3TGU - chains P and T of the 20 polymer chains in the assembly; structure by X-ray diffraction, 2.70 A resolution.

[Chain P]
Molecule: Cytochrome b
From: Gallus gallus
Reference sequence: P18946 (CYB_CHICK); residue numbers follow UniProt; this construct covers 2-380
Amino-acid sequence (380 residues; row label = number of the first residue in the row):
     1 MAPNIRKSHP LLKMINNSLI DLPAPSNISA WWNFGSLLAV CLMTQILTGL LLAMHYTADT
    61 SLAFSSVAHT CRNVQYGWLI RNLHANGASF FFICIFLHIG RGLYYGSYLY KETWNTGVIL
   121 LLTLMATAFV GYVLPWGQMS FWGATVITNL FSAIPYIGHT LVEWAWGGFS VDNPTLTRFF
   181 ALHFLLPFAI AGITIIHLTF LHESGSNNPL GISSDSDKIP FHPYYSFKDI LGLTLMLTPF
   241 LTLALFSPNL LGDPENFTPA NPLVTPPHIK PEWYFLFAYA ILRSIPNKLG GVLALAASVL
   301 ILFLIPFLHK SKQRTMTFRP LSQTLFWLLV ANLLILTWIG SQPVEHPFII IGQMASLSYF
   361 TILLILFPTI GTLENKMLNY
Not modelled in the structure: 1
Modified / non-standard residues: Met1 (N-formylmethionine; FME)
Sequence notes: initiating methionine (1)
Bound ions: heme Fe site 1: His84, His183; heme Fe site 2: His98, His197
Residues lining bound ligands:
  - heme (HEM), molecule 1: Trp32, Phe34, Gly35, Ser36, Leu38, Ala39, Phe91, Ile95, His98, Ile99, Arg101, Ser107, Tyr108, Tyr110, Thr113, Trp114, Gly117, Val118, Leu120, Leu121, Ile190, Thr194, His197, Leu198, Leu201, Ser206, Asn207
  - heme (HEM), molecule 2: Leu42, Gln45, Ile46, Gly49, Leu50, Leu52, Ala53, Tyr56, Val67, Arg81, His84, Ala85, Ala88, Phe91, Leu124, Thr127, Ala128, Gly131, Tyr132, Leu134, Pro135, Phe180, His183, Phe184, Pro187, Ile190, Tyr274
  - UQ (Coenzyme Q10, (2Z,6E,10Z,14E,18E,22E,26Z)-isomer): Ser18, Leu19, Leu22, Pro23, Ala24, Ile28, Trp32, Ser36, Ala39, Leu198, Leu201, His202, Ser206, Phe221, Tyr225, Asp229
  - WF3 (methyl (2E)-3-methoxy-2-[2-({[6-methyl-3-(trifluoromethyl)quinoxalin-2-yl]oxy}methyl)phenyl]prop-2-enoate): Leu122, Met125, Ala126, Ala128, Phe129, Tyr132, Val133, Met139, Ser140, Gly143, Ala144, Ile147, Ile269, Lys270, Pro271, Glu272, Tyr274, Phe275, Ala278, Tyr279, Leu282, Leu295
Curated features (UniProtKB/Swiss-Prot):
  - binding site (heme b): His84, His98, His183, His197
  - binding site (a ubiquinone): His202

[Chain T]
Molecule: Mitochondrial ubiquinol-cytochrome c reductase ubiquinone-binding protein qp-c
From: Gallus gallus
Notes: EC 1.10.2.2
Reference sequence: D0VX32 (D0VX32_CHICK); numbering as in UniProt (aligned over 1-81)
Amino-acid sequence (81 residues; row label = number of the first residue in the row):
     1 GIHFGNLARV RHIITYSLSP FEQRAIPNIF SDALPNVWRR FSSQVFKVAP PFLGAYLLYS
    61 WGTQEFERLK RKNPADYEND Q
Not modelled in the structure: 1, 81

[Chain P / chain T interface]
Residue-residue contacts - 31 pairs, chain P then chain T:
  Asp21(P) - Phe4(T)
  Pro23(P) - His3(T)
  Pro23(P) - Phe4(T)  hydrophobic
  His202(P) - His3(T)
  Asp215(P) - Leu7(T)
  Asp215(P) - Ala8(T)
  Lys218(P) - Phe4(T)
  Lys218(P) - Leu7(T)
  Gln323(P) - Gln44(T)
  Gln323(P) - Lys47(T)
  Trp327(P) - Lys47(T)
  Trp327(P) - Val48(T)
  Trp327(P) - Pro51(T)
  Leu328(P) - Pro51(T)  hydrophobic
  Val330(P) - Phe52(T)  hydrophobic
  Ala331(P) - Pro51(T)
  Ala331(P) - Phe52(T)  hydrophobic
  Ile335(P) - Leu58(T)  hydrophobic
  Trp338(P) - Tyr59(T)
  Trp338(P) - Thr63(T)
  Glu345(P) - Phe66(T)
  His346(P) - Glu65(T)  salt bridge
  His346(P) - Phe66(T)
  His346(P) - Leu69(T)
  Pro347(P) - Trp61(T)  hydrophobic
  Pro347(P) - Gly62(T)
  Pro347(P) - Phe66(T)
  Phe348(P) - Gly62(T)
  Phe348(P) - Phe66(T)  hydrophobic
  Ile351(P) - Leu58(T)  hydrophobic
  Ile351(P) - Trp61(T)  hydrophobic
Interface residues without a listed pair, chain P (25 interface residues in all): Asn17, Glu203, Ser216, Ile219, Pro220, Pro320, Thr324, Pro343
Interface residues without a listed pair, chain T (20 interface residues in all): Ile2, Val10, Ala55

[Overview]
The interface between chain P and chain T involves 25 residues on one side and 20 on the other, with 1 salt
bridge. The salt-bridged pair is His346(P)-Glu65(T). Chain P binds heme, compound WF3 and compound UQ.
Here chain P is Cytochrome b and chain T is Mitochondrial ubiquinol-cytochrome c reductase ubiquinone-binding
protein qp-c, both from Gallus gallus. Entry 3TGU (Cytochrome bc1 complex from chicken with pfvs-designed moa
inhibitor bound) was determined by X-ray diffraction.
